5M0J - chains J and F of the 10 polymer chains in the assembly; structure by X-ray diffraction, 2.80 A resolution.

# Chain J
Molecule: SWI5-dependent HO expression protein 2, SWI5-dependent HO expression protein 3
From: Saccharomyces cerevisiae (strain RM11-1a)
UniProt: chimeric construct of B3LQW9, B3LN26: residues 80-320 from B3LQW9 (SHE2_YEAS1) positions 6-246 (UniProt number = residue number - 74); residues 331-405 from B3LN26 positions 331-405 (same numbers)
Amino-acid sequence (328 residues; each row starts with the number of its first residue):
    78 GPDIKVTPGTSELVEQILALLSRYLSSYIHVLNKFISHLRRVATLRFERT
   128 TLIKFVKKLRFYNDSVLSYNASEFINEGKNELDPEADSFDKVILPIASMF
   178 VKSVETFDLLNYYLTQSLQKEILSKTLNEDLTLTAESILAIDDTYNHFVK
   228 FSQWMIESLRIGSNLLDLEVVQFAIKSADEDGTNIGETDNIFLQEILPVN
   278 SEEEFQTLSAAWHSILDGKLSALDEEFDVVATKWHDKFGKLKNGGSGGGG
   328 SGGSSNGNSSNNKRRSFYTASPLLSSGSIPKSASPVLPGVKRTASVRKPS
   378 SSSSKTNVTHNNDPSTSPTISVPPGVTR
Not modelled in the structure: 78-337, 352-362, 370-405
Sequence notes: expression tag (78-79); engineered mutation Ser-88 (Cys14 in B3LQW9), Ser-142 (Cys68 in B3LQW9), Ser-180 (Cys106 in B3LQW9), Ser-254 (Cys180 in B3LQW9); linker (321-330)
UniProt features mapped onto this chain:
  - motif: Glu-89 to Leu-97 (Nuclear localization signal)
  - modified residue (Phosphoserine): Ser-343, Ser-394

# Chain F
Molecule: ASH1 E3 (28 nt-loop)
Sequence (28 nucleotides; numbered 1 to 28; the number before each row is that of its first residue):
     1 GAUAACUGAAUCGAAAGACAUUAUCACG

# How chain J and chain F interact
Residue-residue contacts - 6 pairs, chain J then chain F:
  Lys-340(J) / A5(F)  salt bridge to the phosphate
  Lys-340(J) / C6(F)  sugar contact
  Arg-341(J) / C6(F)  phosphate contact
  Arg-341(J) / U7(F)  phosphate contact
  Arg-341(J) / G8(F)  salt bridge to the phosphate
  Phe-344(J) / C6(F)  sugar contact
Other interface residues (no listed pair), chain J (4 interface residues in all): Asn-338

# Overview
Chain J and chain F each contribute 4 residues to their interface; the contacts include 2 salt bridges. Polar
pairs include Lys-340(J)/A5(F) and Arg-341(J)/G8(F).
Here chain J is SWI5-dependent HO expression protein 2, SWI5-dependent HO expression protein 3 (Saccharomyces
cerevisiae (strain RM11-1a)) and chain F is ASH1 E3 (28 nt-loop). Entry 5M0J (Crystal structure of the
cytoplasmic complex with She2p, She3p, and the ASH1 mRNA E3-localization element) was determined by X-ray
diffraction together with 5M0H and 5M0I from the same study.
